PDB entry 8AM2 | X-ray diffraction, 2.50 A resolution | chain A

Chain A:
Molecule: Cholinesterase
From: Homo sapiens
Notes: EC 3.1.1.8
UniProt: P06276 (CHLE_HUMAN); residues 1-529 here correspond to UniProt positions 29-557 (UniProt number = residue number + 28)
Sequence (529 residues; row label = number of the first residue in the row):
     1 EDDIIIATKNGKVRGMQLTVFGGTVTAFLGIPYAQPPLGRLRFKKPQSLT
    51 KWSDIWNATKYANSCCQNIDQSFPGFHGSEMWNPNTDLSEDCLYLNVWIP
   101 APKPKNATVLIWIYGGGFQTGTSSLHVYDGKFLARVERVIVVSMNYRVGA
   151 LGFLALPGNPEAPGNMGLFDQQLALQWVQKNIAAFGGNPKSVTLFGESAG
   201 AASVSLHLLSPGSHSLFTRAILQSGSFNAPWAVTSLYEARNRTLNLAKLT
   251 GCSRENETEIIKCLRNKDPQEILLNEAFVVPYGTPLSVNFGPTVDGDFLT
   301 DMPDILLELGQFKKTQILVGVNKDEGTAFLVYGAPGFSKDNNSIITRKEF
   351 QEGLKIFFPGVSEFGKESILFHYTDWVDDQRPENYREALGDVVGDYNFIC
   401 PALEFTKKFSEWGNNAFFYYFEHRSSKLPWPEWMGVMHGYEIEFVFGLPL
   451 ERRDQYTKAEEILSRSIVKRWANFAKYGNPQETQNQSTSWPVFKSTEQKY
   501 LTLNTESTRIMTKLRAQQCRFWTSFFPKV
Disordered / not traced: 1-2
Differences from the reference sequence: engineered mutation Gln17 (Asn45 in P06276), Gln455 (Asn483 in P06276), Gln481 (Asn509 in P06276), Gln486 (Asn514 in P06276)
UniProt features mapped onto this chain:
  - active site: Ser198 (Acyl-ester intermediate), Glu325 (Charge relay system), His438 (Charge relay system)
  - binding site (tacrine): Trp82, His438
  - binding site (substrate): Gly116, Gly117
  - modified residue: Ser198 (Phosphoserine)
  - glycosylation (N-linked (GlcNAc...) asparagine): Asn57 (complex), Asn106 (complex), Asn241 (complex), Asn256 (complex), Asn341 (complex), Asn485
Disulfides: Cys65-Cys92, Cys252-Cys263, Cys400-Cys519
Glycans and other covalent adducts: N-acetylglucosamine (NAG) linked to Asn57, Asn106, Asn256, Asn485; glycan linked to Asn241, Asn341
Small-molecule neighbours: N0C (N-[(E)-[2-phenyl-6-[[2-[2-(trimethyl-$l4-azanyl)ethanoyl]hydrazinyl]methyl]pyrimidin-4-yl]methylideneamino]-2-(trimethyl-$l4-azanyl)ethanamide): Asn68, Ile69, Asp70, Trp82, Gly115, Gly116, Gly117, Gln119, Thr120, Tyr128, Glu197, Ser198, Trp231, Pro285, Leu286, Ser287, Val288, Phe329, Phe398, His438, Gly439

Summary:
Bound to chain A: compound N0C. Covalently linked N-acetylglucosamine: at Asn57, Asn106, Asn256 and Asn485.
From UniProt: 3 active-site residues, tacrine-binding residues Trp82 and His438 and substrate-binding residues
Gly116 and Gly117.
Chain A is Cholinesterase (Homo sapiens); the structure, Human butyrylcholinesterase in complex with
2,2'-(((1E,1'E)-(2-phenylpyrimidine-4,6-diyl)bis(methaneylylidene))bis(hydrazin-1-yl-2-ylidene))bis(N,N,N-trimethyl-2-oxoethan-1-aminium),
was determined by X-ray diffraction (same publication as 8AEN, 8AEV and 8AM1).
